Entry 6B1B (X-ray diffraction, 1.94 A resolution); this record covers chains A and B.

# Chain A (and B)
Protein: 4-hydroxyphenylacetate 3-monooxygenase, oxygenase subunit
Source organism: Escherichia coli (strain B / BL21-DE3)
Notes: chain B of this document is another copy of the same molecule, construct and numbering; everything in this record applies to it too
Reference sequence: A0A140NG21 (A0A140NG21_ECOBD); residues 2-520 here = UniProt positions 2-520
Sequence (527 residues; numbered -6 to 520; the number before each row is that of its first residue; numbers below 1 keep their minus sign (Met-6 is residue -6)):
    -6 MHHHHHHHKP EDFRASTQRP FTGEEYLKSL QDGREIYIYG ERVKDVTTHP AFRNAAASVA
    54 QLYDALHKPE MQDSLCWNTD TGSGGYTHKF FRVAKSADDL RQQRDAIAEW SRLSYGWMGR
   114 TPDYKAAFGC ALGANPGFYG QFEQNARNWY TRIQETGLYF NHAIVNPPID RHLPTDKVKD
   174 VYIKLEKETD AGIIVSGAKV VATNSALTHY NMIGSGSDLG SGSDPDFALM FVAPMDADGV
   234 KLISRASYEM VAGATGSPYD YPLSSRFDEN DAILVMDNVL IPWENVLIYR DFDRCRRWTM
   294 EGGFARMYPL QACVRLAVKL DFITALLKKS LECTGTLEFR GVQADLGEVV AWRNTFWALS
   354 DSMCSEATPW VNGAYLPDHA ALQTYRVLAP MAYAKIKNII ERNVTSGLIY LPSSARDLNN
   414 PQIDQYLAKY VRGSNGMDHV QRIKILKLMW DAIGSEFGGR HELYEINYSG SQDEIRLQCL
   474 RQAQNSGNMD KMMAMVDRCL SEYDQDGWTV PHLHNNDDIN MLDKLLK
Disordered / not traced: -6 to 1, 208-216 (chain B: -6 to 1, 208-216, 520)
Construct notes: initiating methionine (-6); expression tag (-5 to 1); engineered mutation Ser208 (Phe in A0A140NG21), Asp211 (Ala in A0A140NG21), Leu212 (Gln in A0A140NG21), Gly213 (Val in A0A140NG21), Ser214 (Met in A0A140NG21), Ser216 (Glu in A0A140NG21), Asp217 (Asn in A0A140NG21)
Residues lining bound ligands:
  - trimethylamine oxide (TMO), molecule 1: Leu20, Gln24, Thr40, Thr41
  - trimethylamine oxide (TMO), molecule 2: Trp70, Arg85, Asp92, Gln95
  - trimethylamine oxide (TMO), molecule 3: Arg238, Tyr241, Glu449
  - trimethylamine oxide (TMO), molecule 4: Pro504, His505, Leu506, His507
  - trimethylamine oxide (TMO), molecule 5: Asp510, Asp511, Asn513, Met514, Lys517
What the authors report for this chain:
  - conformationally variable residues (order/disorder transition): Ser208 to Ser216

# Interface between chain A and chain B
Contacting residue pairs (206; chain A residue first):
  Thr40(A) - His507(B)
  Arg46(A) - His507(B)
  Arg46(A) - Asn508(B)  hydrogen bond (side chain-backbone)
  Arg46(A) - Asn509(B)
  Arg46(A) - Asp511(B)  salt bridge
  Arg46(A) - Ile512(B)
  Asn47(A) - Leu506(B)
  Asn47(A) - His507(B)  hydrogen bond (side chain-backbone)
  Ala50(A) - His505(B)
  Gln54(A) - His505(B)
  Arg94(A) - Ser358(B)
  Arg94(A) - Glu359(B)  salt bridge
  Arg105(A) - Met488(B)
  Tyr108(A) - Met488(B)  hydrophobic
  Tyr108(A) - Arg491(B)
  Tyr108(A) - Cys492(B)  hydrogen bond (side chain-backbone)
  Tyr108(A) - Glu495(B)  hydrogen bond
  Gly246(A) - Asn509(B)  hydrogen bond (backbone-side chain)
  Gly246(A) - Ile512(B)
  Gly246(A) - Asn513(B)  hydrogen bond (backbone-side chain)
  Ala247(A) - Ile512(B)
  Ala247(A) - Asn513(B)
  Ala247(A) - Met514(B)  hydrogen bond (backbone-backbone)
  Ala247(A) - Leu515(B)
  Thr248(A) - Leu515(B)
  Gly249(A) - Asn509(B)  hydrogen bond (backbone-side chain)
  Gly249(A) - Asn513(B)  hydrogen bond (backbone-side chain)
  Ser250(A) - Asn509(B)
  Pro251(A) - Tyr496(B)
  Pro251(A) - Trp501(B)
  Tyr252(A) - Tyr496(B)  hydrophobic
  Tyr252(A) - Asp497(B)
  Tyr252(A) - Gln498(B)
  Pro255(A) - Tyr496(B)
  Ser258(A) - Trp501(B)
  Arg259(A) - Cys492(B)  hydrogen bond
  Arg259(A) - Glu495(B)  salt bridge
  Arg259(A) - Tyr496(B)
  Arg259(A) - Trp501(B)
  Arg259(A) - Leu506(B)
  Val311(A) - Met488(B)
  Asp314(A) - Met485(B)
  Asp314(A) - Met488(B)
  Phe315(A) - Met488(B)
  Phe315(A) - Val489(B)
  Phe315(A) - Cys492(B)  hydrophobic
  Thr317(A) - Met482(B)
  Thr317(A) - Met485(B)
  Ala318(A) - Met485(B)
  Ala318(A) - Met486(B)
  Ala318(A) - Val489(B)  hydrophobic
  Leu319(A) - Val489(B)
  Lys321(A) - Gln477(B)  hydrogen bond
  Lys321(A) - Met482(B)
  Lys321(A) - Met486(B)
  Lys322(A) - Met486(B)
  Lys322(A) - Asp490(B)
  Lys322(A) - Leu493(B)
  Arg333(A) - Asp466(B)  salt bridge
  Arg333(A) - Glu467(B)  salt bridge
  Arg333(A) - Leu470(B)
  Gln336(A) - Leu470(B)
  Gln336(A) - Leu473(B)
  Ala337(A) - Asp466(B)
  Ala337(A) - Arg469(B)
  Ala337(A) - Leu470(B)
  Leu339(A) - Leu473(B)  hydrophobic
  Gly340(A) - Arg469(B)
  Gly340(A) - Cys472(B)
  Gly340(A) - Leu473(B)
  Glu341(A) - Met384(B)
  Glu341(A) - Arg469(B)  salt bridge
  Val343(A) - Cys472(B)  hydrophobic
  Val343(A) - Ala476(B)  hydrophobic
  Val343(A) - Met482(B)  hydrophobic
  Ala344(A) - Thr377(B)
  Ala344(A) - Val380(B)  hydrophobic
  Ala344(A) - Cys472(B)
  Trp345(A) - Leu381(B)  hydrophobic
  Trp345(A) - Met384(B)  hydrophobic
  Arg346(A) - Met485(B)
  Asn347(A) - Ala373(B)
  Asn347(A) - Thr377(B)  hydrogen bond
  Asn347(A) - Cys472(B)
  Thr348(A) - Thr377(B)
  Thr348(A) - Leu381(B)
  Ala351(A) - Leu352(B)  hydrophobic
  Ala351(A) - Ser355(B)
  Leu352(A) - Ala351(B)  hydrophobic
  Asp354(A) - Ser355(B)  hydrogen bond
  Asp354(A) - Ser358(B)
  Asp354(A) - Glu359(B)
  Ser355(A) - Ala351(B)
  Ser355(A) - Asp354(B)  hydrogen bond
  Ser358(A) - Arg94(B)
  Ser358(A) - Ser358(B)
  Glu359(A) - Arg94(B)  salt bridge
  Glu359(A) - Asp354(B)
  Ala373(A) - Asn347(B)
  Thr377(A) - Ala344(B)
  Thr377(A) - Asn347(B)  hydrogen bond
  Thr377(A) - Thr348(B)
  Val380(A) - Ala344(B)  hydrophobic
  Leu381(A) - Trp345(B)  hydrophobic
  Leu381(A) - Thr348(B)
  Met384(A) - Glu341(B)
  Met384(A) - Trp345(B)  hydrophobic
  Met384(A) - Lys388(B)
  Ala408(A) - Gln498(B)
  Arg409(A) - Leu515(B)
  Arg409(A) - Asp516(B)  salt bridge
  Leu411(A) - Gln498(B)
  Asn412(A) - Gln498(B)  hydrogen bond
  Asn412(A) - Asp499(B)
  Val433(A) - Gln498(B)
  Lys437(A) - Leu493(B)  hydrogen bond (side chain-backbone)
  Lys437(A) - Tyr496(B)  hydrogen bond (side chain-backbone)
  Leu441(A) - Leu493(B)  hydrophobic
  Leu441(A) - Tyr496(B)
  Asp466(A) - Arg333(B)  salt bridge
  Asp466(A) - Ala337(B)
  Glu467(A) - Arg333(B)  salt bridge
  Arg469(A) - Ala337(B)
  Arg469(A) - Gly340(B)
  Arg469(A) - Glu341(B)  salt bridge
  Leu470(A) - Arg333(B)
  Leu470(A) - Gln336(B)
  Leu470(A) - Ala337(B)
  Cys472(A) - Gly340(B)
  Cys472(A) - Val343(B)  hydrophobic
  Cys472(A) - Ala344(B)
  Cys472(A) - Asn347(B)
  Leu473(A) - Gln336(B)
  Leu473(A) - Leu339(B)  hydrophobic
  Leu473(A) - Gly340(B)
  Ala476(A) - Val343(B)  hydrophobic
  Gln477(A) - Lys321(B)  hydrogen bond
  Met482(A) - Thr317(B)
  Met482(A) - Lys321(B)
  Met482(A) - Val343(B)  hydrophobic
  Met485(A) - Asp314(B)
  Met485(A) - Thr317(B)
  Met485(A) - Ala318(B)
  Met485(A) - Arg346(B)
  Met486(A) - Ala318(B)
  Met486(A) - Lys321(B)
  Met486(A) - Lys322(B)
  Met488(A) - Arg105(B)
  Met488(A) - Tyr108(B)  hydrophobic
  Met488(A) - Val311(B)
  Met488(A) - Asp314(B)
  Met488(A) - Phe315(B)
  Val489(A) - Phe315(B)
  Val489(A) - Ala318(B)  hydrophobic
  Val489(A) - Leu319(B)
  Asp490(A) - Lys322(B)  salt bridge
  Arg491(A) - Tyr108(B)
  Cys492(A) - Tyr108(B)  hydrogen bond (backbone-side chain)
  Cys492(A) - Arg259(B)  hydrogen bond
  Cys492(A) - Phe315(B)  hydrophobic
  Leu493(A) - Lys322(B)
  Leu493(A) - Lys437(B)  hydrogen bond (backbone-side chain)
  Leu493(A) - Leu441(B)  hydrophobic
  Glu495(A) - Tyr108(B)  hydrogen bond
  Glu495(A) - Arg259(B)  salt bridge
  Tyr496(A) - Pro251(B)
  Tyr496(A) - Tyr252(B)  hydrophobic
  Tyr496(A) - Pro255(B)
  Tyr496(A) - Arg259(B)
  Tyr496(A) - Lys437(B)  hydrogen bond (backbone-side chain)
  Tyr496(A) - Leu441(B)
  Asp497(A) - Tyr252(B)
  Gln498(A) - Tyr252(B)
  Gln498(A) - Ala408(B)
  Gln498(A) - Leu411(B)
  Gln498(A) - Asn412(B)  hydrogen bond
  Gln498(A) - Val433(B)
  Asp499(A) - Asn412(B)
  Trp501(A) - Pro251(B)
  Trp501(A) - Ser258(B)
  Trp501(A) - Arg259(B)
  His505(A) - Ala50(B)
  His505(A) - Gln54(B)
  Leu506(A) - Asn47(B)
  Leu506(A) - Arg259(B)
  His507(A) - Thr40(B)
  His507(A) - Arg46(B)
  His507(A) - Asn47(B)  hydrogen bond (backbone-side chain)
  Asn508(A) - Arg46(B)  hydrogen bond (backbone-side chain)
  Asn509(A) - Arg46(B)
  Asn509(A) - Gly246(B)  hydrogen bond (side chain-backbone)
  Asn509(A) - Gly249(B)  hydrogen bond (side chain-backbone)
  Asn509(A) - Ser250(B)
  Asp511(A) - Arg46(B)  salt bridge
  Ile512(A) - Pro43(B)  hydrophobic
  Ile512(A) - Arg46(B)
  Ile512(A) - Gly246(B)
  Ile512(A) - Ala247(B)
  Asn513(A) - Gly246(B)  hydrogen bond (side chain-backbone)
  Asn513(A) - Ala247(B)
  Asn513(A) - Gly249(B)  hydrogen bond (side chain-backbone)
  Met514(A) - Ala247(B)  hydrogen bond (backbone-backbone)
  Leu515(A) - Ala247(B)
  Leu515(A) - Thr248(B)
  Leu515(A) - Arg409(B)
  Asp516(A) - Arg409(B)  salt bridge
Also at the interface, not in a pair above, chain A (103 interface residues in all): Pro43, Ser51, Ala245, Leu256, Glu325, Lys388, Gln434, Ile438, Ser464, Asn481, Lys484, Gly500, Lys520
Also at the interface, not in a pair above, chain B (101 interface residues in all): Ser51, Ala245, Leu256, Gln434, Ile438, Ser464, Asn481, Lys484, Gly500

# In short
Chain A and chain B form an interface of 103 and 101 residues respectively; the contacts include 32 hydrogen
bonds and 15 salt bridges. Polar contacts include Arg46(A)-Asp511(B), Arg94(A)-Glu359(B) and
Arg259(A)-Glu495(B). Bound to chain A: 5 copies of trimethylamine oxide. The paper reports conformational
variability at Ser208(A).
Chain A and chain B are both 4-hydroxyphenylacetate 3-monooxygenase, oxygenase subunit (Escherichia coli
(strain B / BL21-DE3)); the structure, STRUCTURE OF 4-HYDROXYPHENYLACETATE 3-MONOOXYGENASE (HPAB), OXYGENASE
COMPONENT FROM ESCHERICHIA COLI MUTANT XS6 (APO Enzyme), was determined by X-ray diffraction together with
6EB0 from the same study.
